Entry 1U8K (X-ray diffraction, 2.24 A resolution); this record covers chains B and C of the 3 polymer chains in the assembly.

[Chain B]
Protein: Antibody 2F5 (heavy chain)
Organism: Homo sapiens
Notes: antibody fragment or engineered binder
Sequence (234 residues; each row starts with the number of its first residue; a row labelled like 35A-35B holds insertion residues (35A, then the next letters in order)):
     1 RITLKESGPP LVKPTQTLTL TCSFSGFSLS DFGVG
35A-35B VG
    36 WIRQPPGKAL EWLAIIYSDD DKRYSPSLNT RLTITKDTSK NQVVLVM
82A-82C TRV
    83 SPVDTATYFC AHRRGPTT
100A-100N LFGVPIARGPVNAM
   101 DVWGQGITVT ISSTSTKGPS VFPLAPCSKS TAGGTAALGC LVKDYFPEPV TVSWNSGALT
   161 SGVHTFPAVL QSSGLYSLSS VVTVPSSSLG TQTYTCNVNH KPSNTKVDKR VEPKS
Not modelled in the structure: 129-134
Disulfide bonds: Cys22-Cys92, Cys140-Cys196

[Chain C]
Protein: GP41 peptide
Sequence (9 residues; row label = number of the first residue in the row; numbering starts at 0):
     0 LELDKWASL

[Chain B / chain C interface]
Residue-residue contacts - 14 pairs, chain B then chain C:
  Gly33(B) - Trp5(C)
  Tyr52(B) - Asp3(C)
  Tyr52(B) - Lys4(C)
  Asp54(B) - Lys4(C)  salt bridge
  Asp56(B) - Lys4(C)  salt bridge
  Arg95(B) - Asp3(C)  salt bridge
  Arg95(B) - Trp5(C)
  Pro98(B) - Trp5(C)
  Pro98(B) - Leu8(C)  hydrophobic
  Arg100H(B) - Trp5(C)  hydrogen bond (side chain-backbone)
  Arg100H(B) - Ala6(C)
  Arg100H(B) - Ser7(C)
  Arg100H(B) - Leu8(C)
  Val100K(B) - Trp5(C)
Other interface residues (no listed pair), chain B (11 interface residues in all): Phe32, Arg58, Pro100E
Other interface residues (no listed pair), chain C (7 interface residues in all): Leu2

[Overview]
Chain B and chain C form an interface of 11 and 7 residues respectively, with 1 hydrogen bond and 3 salt
bridges. Polar pairs include Asp54(B)-Lys4(C), Asp56(B)-Lys4(C) and Arg95(B)-Asp3(C).
Chain B is Antibody 2F5 (heavy chain) (Homo sapiens) and chain C is GP41 peptide; the structure, Crystal
structure of the HIV-1 Cross Neutralizing Monoclonal Antibody 2F5 in complex with gp41 Peptide LELDKWASL, was
determined by X-ray diffraction.
